9RB1 - chains A and D of the 4 polymer chains in the assembly; structure by X-ray diffraction, 1.61 A resolution.

# Chain A (and D)
Name: NADP-dependent glyceraldehyde-3-phosphate dehydrogenase
Organism: Streptococcus pyogenes
Notes: chain D of this document is another copy of the same molecule, construct and numbering; everything in this record applies to it too
Reference sequence: A0A4U9C786 (A0A4U9C786_STRPY); numbering as in UniProt (aligned over 1-475)
Amino-acid sequence (496 residues; row label = number of the first residue in the row; numbers below 1 keep their minus sign (Ala-20 is residue -20)):
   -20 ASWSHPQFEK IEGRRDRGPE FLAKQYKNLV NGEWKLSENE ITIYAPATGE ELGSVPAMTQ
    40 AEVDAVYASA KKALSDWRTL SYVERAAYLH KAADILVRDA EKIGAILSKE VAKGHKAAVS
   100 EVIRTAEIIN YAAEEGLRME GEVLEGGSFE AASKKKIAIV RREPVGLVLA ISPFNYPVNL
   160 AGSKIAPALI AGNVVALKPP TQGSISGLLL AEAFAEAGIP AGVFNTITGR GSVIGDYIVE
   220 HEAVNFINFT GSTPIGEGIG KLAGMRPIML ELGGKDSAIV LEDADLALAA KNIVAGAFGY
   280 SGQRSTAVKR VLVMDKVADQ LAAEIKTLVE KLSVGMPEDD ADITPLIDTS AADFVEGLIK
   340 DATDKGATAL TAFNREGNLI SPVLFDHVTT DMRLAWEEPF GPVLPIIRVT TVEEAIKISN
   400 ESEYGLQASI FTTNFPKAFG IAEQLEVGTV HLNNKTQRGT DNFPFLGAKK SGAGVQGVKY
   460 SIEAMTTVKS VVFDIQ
Disordered / not traced: -20 to 1 (chain D: -20 to 0)
Construct notes: expression tag (-20 to 0); conflict Leu1 (Met in A0A4U9C786), Thr58 (Ala in A0A4U9C786), Ser284 (Cys in A0A4U9C786)
Ligand contacts: 2-cyanoacetamide (XHD): Tyr155, Leu159, Arg283, Ser284, Thr285, Arg437, Phe444

# Chain A / chain D interface
Pairs across the interface - 49 pairs, chain A then chain D:
  Thr58(A) with Lys133(D), hydrogen bond (backbone-side chain)
  Ser60(A) with Gly126(D); Ala130(D); Lys133(D)
  Tyr61(A) with Gly126(D)
  Val62(A) with Gly126(D), hydrogen bond (backbone-backbone); Ser127(D); Phe128(D); Ala130(D)
  Glu63(A) with Ala130(D)
  Leu116(A) with Ser127(D), hydrogen bond (backbone-side chain)
  Glu119(A) with Glu121(D); Val122(D); Leu123(D)
  Gly120(A) with Glu121(D); Val122(D), hydrogen bond (backbone-backbone)
  Glu121(A) with Glu119(D); Gly120(D); Val122(D)
  Val122(A) with Glu119(D); Gly120(D), hydrogen bond (backbone-backbone); Glu121(D); Val122(D), hydrophobic; Ile138(D), hydrophobic
  Leu123(A) with Glu119(D)
  Glu124(A) with Arg140(D), salt bridge
  Gly126(A) with Ser60(D); Tyr61(D); Val62(D), hydrogen bond (backbone-backbone)
  Ser127(A) with Val62(D); Leu116(D), hydrogen bond (side chain-backbone)
  Phe128(A) with Val62(D)
  Glu129(A) with Val62(D)
  Ala130(A) with Ser60(D); Val62(D); Glu63(D)
  Lys133(A) with Thr58(D), hydrogen bond (side chain-backbone); Ser60(D)
  Ile136(A) with Arg140(D)
  Ile138(A) with Val122(D), hydrophobic; Ile138(D), hydrophobic
  Arg140(A) with Glu124(D), salt bridge; Ile136(D); Ile474(D)
  Thr412(A) with Thr412(D)
  Phe414(A) with Phe414(D), hydrophobic; Pro415(D), hydrophobic
  Pro415(A) with Phe414(D), hydrophobic
  Ile474(A) with Arg140(D)
Other interface residues (no listed pair), chain A (29 interface residues in all): Leu59, Arg117, Met118, Val139
Other interface residues (no listed pair), chain D (29 interface residues in all): Leu59, Arg117, Met118, Glu129, Val139

# Summary
Chain A and chain D each contribute 29 residues to their interface; the contacts include 8 hydrogen bonds and
2 salt bridges. Among the polar pairs are Glu124(A)-Arg140(D), Thr58(A)-Lys133(D) and Leu116(A)-Ser127(D).
Bound to chain A: 2-cyanoacetamide.
Both chains are NADP-dependent glyceraldehyde-3-phosphate dehydrogenase (Streptococcus pyogenes). Entry 9RB1
(Streptococcus pyogenes GapN in complex with 2-cyanoacetamide) was determined by X-ray diffraction (same
publication as 9RAS, 9RAV, 9RAU, 9RAZ and 8QHN).
